Entry 3OJN (X-ray diffraction, 1.65 A resolution); this record covers chains A and B of the 4 polymer chains in the assembly.

[Chain A (and B)]
Protein: Homoprotocatechuate 2,3-dioxygenase
Source organism: Brevibacterium fuscum
Notes: EC 1.13.11.15; chain B of this document is another copy of the same molecule, construct and numbering; everything in this record applies to it too
Reference sequence: Q45135 (Q45135_9MICO); numbering as in UniProt (aligned over 1-365)
Chain sequence (365 residues; each row starts with the number of its first residue):
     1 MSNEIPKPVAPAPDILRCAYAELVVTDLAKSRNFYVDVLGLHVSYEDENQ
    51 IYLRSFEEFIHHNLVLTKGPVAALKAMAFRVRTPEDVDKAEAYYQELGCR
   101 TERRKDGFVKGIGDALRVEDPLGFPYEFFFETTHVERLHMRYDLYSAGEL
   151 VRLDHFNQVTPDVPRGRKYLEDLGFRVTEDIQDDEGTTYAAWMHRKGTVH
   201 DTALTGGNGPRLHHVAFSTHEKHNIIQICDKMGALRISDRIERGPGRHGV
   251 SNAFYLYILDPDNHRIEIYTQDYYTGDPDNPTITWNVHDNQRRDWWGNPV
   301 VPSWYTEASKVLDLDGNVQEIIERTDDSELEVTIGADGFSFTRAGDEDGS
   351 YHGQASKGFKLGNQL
Not modelled in the structure: 1-3, 359-365 (chain B: 1-3, 363-365)
Metal / ion sites: Mn2+: His-155, His-214, Glu-267

[How chain A and chain B interact]
Pairs across the interface - 66 pairs, chain A then chain B:
  Leu-16(A) / Asp-277(B)
  Leu-16(A) / Pro-278(B)
  Arg-17(A) / Tyr-274(B)
  Arg-17(A) / Asp-277(B)  salt bridge
  Glu-57(A) / Tyr-273(B)
  Phe-59(A) / Asp-277(B)
  Phe-59(A) / Asp-279(B)
  Phe-59(A) / Pro-281(B)
  Arg-80(A) / Asp-277(B)  salt bridge
  Arg-80(A) / Asp-279(B)  salt bridge
  Arg-82(A) / Pro-278(B)
  His-134(A) / Asp-279(B)  salt bridge
  Arg-137(A) / Tyr-273(B)
  Arg-137(A) / Tyr-274(B)  hydrogen bond (side chain-backbone)
  Arg-137(A) / Asn-280(B)  hydrogen bond
  Arg-137(A) / Pro-281(B)  hydrogen bond (side chain-backbone)
  Arg-137(A) / Ile-283(B)
  His-139(A) / Asn-252(B)  hydrogen bond (backbone-side chain)
  His-139(A) / Tyr-273(B)
  His-139(A) / Ile-283(B)
  Met-140(A) / His-248(B)
  Met-140(A) / Gly-249(B)
  Met-140(A) / Asn-252(B)
  Met-140(A) / Trp-295(B)  hydrophobic
  Tyr-142(A) / Arg-247(B)  hydrogen bond
  Tyr-142(A) / Asn-252(B)  hydrogen bond
  Tyr-142(A) / Trp-295(B)
  Arg-152(A) / Asp-272(B)  hydrogen bond (side chain-backbone)
  Arg-152(A) / Tyr-273(B)
  Arg-152(A) / Tyr-274(B)
  Arg-176(A) / Arg-82(B)
  His-220(A) / Gln-271(B)
  Glu-221(A) / Glu-221(B)
  Glu-221(A) / Lys-222(B)  salt bridge
  Glu-221(A) / Gln-271(B)  hydrogen bond
  Lys-222(A) / Glu-221(B)  salt bridge
  Arg-247(A) / Tyr-142(B)  hydrogen bond
  His-248(A) / Met-140(B)
  Gly-249(A) / Met-140(B)
  Asn-252(A) / His-139(B)  hydrogen bond (side chain-backbone)
  Asn-252(A) / Met-140(B)
  Asn-252(A) / Tyr-142(B)  hydrogen bond
  Gln-271(A) / His-220(B)
  Gln-271(A) / Glu-221(B)  hydrogen bond
  Asp-272(A) / Arg-152(B)  hydrogen bond (backbone-side chain)
  Tyr-273(A) / Glu-57(B)
  Tyr-273(A) / Arg-137(B)
  Tyr-273(A) / His-139(B)
  Tyr-273(A) / Arg-152(B)
  Tyr-274(A) / Arg-17(B)
  Tyr-274(A) / Arg-137(B)  hydrogen bond (backbone-side chain)
  Tyr-274(A) / Arg-152(B)
  Asp-277(A) / Leu-16(B)
  Asp-277(A) / Arg-17(B)  salt bridge
  Asp-277(A) / Phe-59(B)
  Asp-277(A) / Arg-80(B)  salt bridge
  Pro-278(A) / Leu-16(B)
  Pro-278(A) / Arg-82(B)
  Asp-279(A) / Phe-59(B)
  Asp-279(A) / Arg-80(B)  salt bridge
  Asp-279(A) / His-134(B)  salt bridge
  Asn-280(A) / Arg-137(B)  hydrogen bond
  Pro-281(A) / Phe-59(B)
  Ile-283(A) / His-139(B)
  Trp-295(A) / Met-140(B)  hydrophobic
  Trp-295(A) / Tyr-142(B)
Also at the interface, not in a pair above, chain A (35 interface residues in all): Ile-60, Phe-130, Gly-276, Trp-285
Also at the interface, not in a pair above, chain B (34 interface residues in all): Ile-60, Phe-130, Gly-276, Trp-285

[In short]
The interface between chain A and chain B involves 35 residues on one side and 34 on the other; the contacts
include 15 hydrogen bonds and 10 salt bridges. Among the polar pairs are Arg-17(A)/Asp-277(B),
Arg-80(A)/Asp-277(B) and Arg-80(A)/Asp-279(B).
Chain A and chain B are both Homoprotocatechuate 2,3-dioxygenase (Brevibacterium fuscum); the structure,
Structure of Mn-substituted Homoprotocatechuate 2,3-Dioxygenase at 1.65 Ang resolution, was determined by
X-ray diffraction together with 3OJJ, 3OJK and 3OJT from the same study.
